6RRT - chains A and D of the 4 polymer chains in the assembly; structure by electron microscopy, 6.00 A resolution (low resolution: residue-level contacts below are approximate; hydrogen-bond / salt-bridge calls are withheld).

[Chain A (and D)]
Molecule: Capsid protein
Organism: Escherichia phage MS2
Notes: chain D of this document is another copy of the same molecule, construct and numbering; everything in this record applies to it too
Reference sequence: P03612 (CAPSD_BPMS2); residues 0-129 here correspond to UniProt positions 1-130 (UniProt number = residue number + 1)
Amino-acid sequence (130 residues; row label = number of the first residue in the row; numbering starts at 0):
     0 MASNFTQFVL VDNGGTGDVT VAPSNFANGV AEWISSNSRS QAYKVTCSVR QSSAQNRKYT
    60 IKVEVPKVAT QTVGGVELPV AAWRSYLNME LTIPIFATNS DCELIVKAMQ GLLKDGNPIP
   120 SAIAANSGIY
Disordered / not traced: 0-1

[How chain A and chain D interact]
Residue-residue contacts (6; chain A residue first):
  Ser37(A) - Ile94(D)
  Ser37(A) - Ala96(D)
  Ser37(A) - Thr97(D)
  Arg38(A) - Ile94(D)
  Arg38(A) - Ala96(D)
  Ser39(A) - Ile94(D)
Interface residues without a listed pair, chain A (6 interface residues in all): Ala26, Asn27, Asn36
Interface residues without a listed pair, chain D (4 interface residues in all): Gly28

[In short]
6 residues of chain A and 4 residues of chain D are in contact.
Chain A and chain D are both Capsid protein (Escherichia phage MS2); the structure, T=4 MS2
Virus-like-particle, was determined by electron microscopy (same publication as 6RRS).
